Entry 4XD7 (X-ray diffraction, 3.90 A resolution); this record covers chains D and G of the 8 polymer chains in the assembly.

[Chain D]
Molecule: ATP synthase subunit beta
Organism: Bacillus sp. PS3
Notes: EC 3.6.3.14
UniProtKB: Q5KUJ3 (ATPB_GEOKA); residues 2-473 here = UniProt positions 2-473
Chain sequence (483 residues; each row starts with the number of its first residue; numbers below 1 keep their minus sign (Mse-9 is residue -9)):
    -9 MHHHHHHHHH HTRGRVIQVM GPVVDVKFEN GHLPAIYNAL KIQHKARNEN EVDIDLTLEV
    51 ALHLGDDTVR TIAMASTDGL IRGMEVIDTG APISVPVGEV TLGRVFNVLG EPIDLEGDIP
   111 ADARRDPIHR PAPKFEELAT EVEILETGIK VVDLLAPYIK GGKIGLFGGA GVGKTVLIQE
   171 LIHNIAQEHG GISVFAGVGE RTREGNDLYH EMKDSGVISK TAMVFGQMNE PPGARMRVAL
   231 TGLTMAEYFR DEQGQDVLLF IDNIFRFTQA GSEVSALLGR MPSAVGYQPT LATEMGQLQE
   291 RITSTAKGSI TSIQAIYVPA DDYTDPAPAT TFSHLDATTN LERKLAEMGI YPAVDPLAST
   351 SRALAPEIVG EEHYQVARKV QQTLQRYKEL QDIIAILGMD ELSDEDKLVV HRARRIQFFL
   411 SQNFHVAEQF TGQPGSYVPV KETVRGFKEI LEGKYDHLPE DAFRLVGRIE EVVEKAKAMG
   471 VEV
Unresolved in the structure: -9 to 1, 55, 473
Differences from the reference sequence: initiating methionine (-9); expression tag (-8 to 1)
Modified residues: Mse-9 (selenomethionine); Mse10, Mse64, Mse74, Mse202, Mse213, Mse218, Mse226, Mse235, Mse271, Mse285, Mse338, Mse389, Mse469 (selenomethionine; parent Met)
Curated features (UniProtKB/Swiss-Prot):
  - binding site (ATP): Gly158 to Thr165

[Chain G]
Molecule: ATP synthase gamma chain
Organism: Bacillus sp. PS3
UniProtKB: Q5KUJ2 (ATPG_GEOKA); residues 1-285 here = UniProt positions 1-285
Chain sequence (285 residues; each row starts with the number of its first residue):
     1 MASLRDIKTR INATKKTSQI TKAMEMVSTS KLNRAEQNAK SFVPYMEKIQ EVVANVALGA
    61 GGASHPMLVS RPVKKTGYLV ITSDRGLAGA YNSNVLRLVY QTIQKRHACP DEYAIIVIGR
   121 VGLSFFRKRN MPVILDITRL PDQPSFADIK EIARKTVGLF ADGTFDELYM YYNHYVSAIQ
   181 QEVTERKLLP LTDLAENKQR TVYEFEPSQE EILDVLLPQY AESLIYGALL DAKASEHAAR
   241 MTAMKNATDN ANELIRTLTL SYNRARQAAI TQEITEIVAG ANALQ
Unresolved in the structure: 59-68, 105, 131-132, 163, 193-208, 285
Differences from the reference sequence: conflict Cys109 (Ser in Q5KUJ2)
Modified residues: Mse1, Mse24, Mse26, Mse46, Mse170, Mse241, Mse244 (selenomethionine; parent Met); Mse67, Mse131 (selenomethionine)

[How chain D and chain G interact]
Contacting residue pairs - 9 pairs, chain D then chain G:
  Gly269(D) - Leu284(G)
  Mse271(D) - Ala281(G)  hydrophobic
  Mse271(D) - Leu284(G)  hydrophobic
  Pro272(D) - Ile277(G)
  Pro272(D) - Gly280(G)
  Ser273(D) - Ile277(G)
  Ala310(D) - Arg5(G)  hydrogen bond (backbone-side chain)
  Asp311(D) - Arg5(G)  hydrogen bond (backbone-side chain)
  Asp312(D) - Arg5(G)
Other interface residues (no listed pair), chain D (8 interface residues in all): Ala274

[Overview]
8 residues of chain D face 5 of chain G across their interface; the contacts include 2 hydrogen bonds. Polar
contacts include Ala310(D)-Arg5(G) and Asp311(D)-Arg5(G). From UniProt: 8 ATP-binding residues on chain D.
Here chain D is ATP synthase subunit beta and chain G is ATP synthase gamma chain, both from Bacillus sp. PS3.
Entry 4XD7 (Structure of thermophilic F1-ATPase inhibited by epsilon subunit) was determined by X-ray
diffraction.
